6MTJ - chains D and E of the 6 polymer chains in the assembly; structure by X-ray diffraction, 2.34 A resolution.

== Chain D ==
Name: 35O22 scFv heavy chain portion
From: Homo sapiens
Notes: engineered mutation(s): E10T, L11T, K12T, A16S, I68N, K83T, F84S,; antibody fragment or engineered binder
Chain sequence (134 residues; numbered 1 to 116 plus 18 insertion-coded residues; the number before each row is that of its first residue; a row labelled like 72A-72H holds insertion residues (72A, then the next letters in order)):
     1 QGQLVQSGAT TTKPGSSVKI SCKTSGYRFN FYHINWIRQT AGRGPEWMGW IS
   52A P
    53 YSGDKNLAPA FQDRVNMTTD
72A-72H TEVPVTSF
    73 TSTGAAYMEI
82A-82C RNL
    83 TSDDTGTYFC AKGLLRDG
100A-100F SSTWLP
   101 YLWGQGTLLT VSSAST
Not modelled in the structure: 111-116
Disulfides: Cys22-Cys92
Covalent attachments: N-acetylglucosamine (NAG) linked to Asn68
Ligand contacts: N-acetylglucosamine (NAG; 2-acetamido-2-deoxy-beta-D-glucopyranose): Gln1, Tyr32, Leu96, Leu97, Tyr101

== Chain E ==
Name: 35O22 scFv light chain portion
From: Homo sapiens
Notes: antibody fragment or engineered binder
Chain sequence (114 residues; row label = number of the first residue in the row; note: 1 number in that range is skipped by the numbering (no residue carries it; nothing is unmodelled there); a row labelled like 27A-27C holds insertion residues (27A, then the next letters in order); numbering starts at 0):
     0 SQSVLTQSAS
    11 VSGSLGQSVT ISCTGPN
27A-27C SVC
    28 CSHKSISWYQ WPPGRAPTLI IYEDNERAPG ISPRFSGYKS YWSAYLTISD LRPEDETTYY
    88 CCSYTHNS
   95A G
    96 CVFGTGTKVS VLGQS
Not modelled in the structure: 0-2, 105-110
Disulfides: Cys23-Cys88, Cys27C-Cys28, Cys89-Cys96

== Chain D / chain E interface ==
Pairs across the interface (36; chain D residue first):
  Ile37(D) with Trp38(E), hydrophobic
  Gln39(D) with Trp38(E); Pro40(E); Gly41(E), hydrogen bond (side chain-backbone)
  Pro45(D) with Trp38(E), hydrophobic; Tyr87(E); Phe98(E)
  Trp47(D) with Gly95A(E); Cys96(E)
  Trp50(D) with Ser95(E), hydrogen bond (side chain-backbone)
  Phe91(D) with Arg42(E); Ala43(E)
  Leu96(D) with Tyr49(E), hydrophobic
  Ser100A(D) with Glu50(E); Tyr91(E); Thr92(E); His93(E)
  Ser100B(D) with Tyr49(E); Glu50(E), hydrogen bond; Tyr91(E), hydrogen bond
  Trp100D(D) with Tyr91(E), hydrophobic; Thr92(E); His93(E), hydrogen bond (side chain-backbone); Ser95(E); Gly95A(E); Cys96(E)
  Leu100E(D) with Tyr36(E); Leu46(E), hydrophobic; Tyr49(E), hydrophobic; Tyr91(E), hydrophobic; Cys96(E), hydrophobic
  Pro100F(D) with Tyr36(E), hydrogen bond (backbone-side chain)
  Tyr101(D) with Pro56(E)
  Trp103(D) with Tyr36(E); Pro44(E)
  Gly104(D) with Ala43(E)
Interface residues without a listed pair, chain D (17 interface residues in all): Asn58, Leu97
Interface residues without a listed pair, chain E (23 interface residues in all): Ser34, Ala55, Asn94, Gly99

== Summary ==
17 residues of chain D face 23 of chain E across their interface, with 6 hydrogen bonds. Among the polar pairs
are Gln39(D)-Gly41(E), Trp50(D)-Ser95(E) and Pro100F(D)-Tyr36(E). N-acetylglucosamine is bound between chain D
and chain E. N-acetylglucosamine is covalently linked to Asn68(D).
Here chain D is 35O22 scFv heavy chain portion and chain E is 35O22 scFv light chain portion, both from Homo
sapiens. Entry 6MTJ (Crystal Structure of HIV-1 BG505 SOSIP.664 Prefusion Env Trimer Bound to Small Molecule
HIV-1 Entry Inhibitor ...) was determined by X-ray diffraction (same publication as 6MTN, 6MU6, 6MU7, 6MU8,
6MUF and 6MUG).
